5X1K - chain A; structure by X-ray diffraction, 2.15 A resolution.

== Chain A ==
Protein: Vanillate/3-O-methylgallate O-demethylase
Source organism: Sphingobium sp. SYK-6
Reference sequence: G2IQS7 (G2IQS7_9SPHN); residue numbers follow UniProt; this construct covers 1-471
Chain sequence (474 residues; row label = number of the first residue in the row; numbers below 1 keep their minus sign (Gly-2 is residue -2)):
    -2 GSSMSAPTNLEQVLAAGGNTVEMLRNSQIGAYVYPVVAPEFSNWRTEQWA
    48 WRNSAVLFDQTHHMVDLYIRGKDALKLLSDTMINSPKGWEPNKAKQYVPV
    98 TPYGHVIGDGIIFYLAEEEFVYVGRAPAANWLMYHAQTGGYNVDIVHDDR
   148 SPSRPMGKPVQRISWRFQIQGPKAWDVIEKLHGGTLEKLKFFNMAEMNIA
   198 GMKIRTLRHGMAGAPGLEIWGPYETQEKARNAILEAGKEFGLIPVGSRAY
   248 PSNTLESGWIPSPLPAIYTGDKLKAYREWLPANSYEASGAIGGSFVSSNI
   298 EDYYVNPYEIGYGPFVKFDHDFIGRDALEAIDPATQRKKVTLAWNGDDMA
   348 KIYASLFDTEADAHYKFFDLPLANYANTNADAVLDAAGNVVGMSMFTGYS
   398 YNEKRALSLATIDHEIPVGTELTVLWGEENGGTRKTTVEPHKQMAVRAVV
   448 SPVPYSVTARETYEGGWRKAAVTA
Not modelled in the structure: -2 to 2, 460-471
Sequence notes: expression tag (-2 to 0)
Ligand contacts: 3-methoxy-4,5-bis(oxidanyl)benzoic acid (7WR): Tyr29, Tyr31, Gln57, His60, Met61, Arg122, Tyr247, Pro248, Asn250, Thr251, Trp256, Pro258, Phe393
UniProt features mapped onto this chain:
  - binding site (substrate): Tyr31, His60, Arg122, Tyr247 to Asn250
  - binding site ((6S)-5,6,7,8-tetrahydrofolate): Gln57, Gln93, Val120, Gln165, Glu215, Trp256
  - site (Important for activity): His60, Tyr247

== Summary ==
Ligands of chain A: 3-methoxy-4,5-bis(oxidanyl)benzoic acid. Curated annotation (UniProt) lists 7
substrate-binding residues and 6 (6S)-5,6,7,8-tetrahydrofolate-binding residues.
Chain A is Vanillate/3-O-methylgallate O-demethylase (Sphingobium sp. SYK-6); the structure,
Vanillate/3-O-methylgallate O-demethylase, LigM, 3-O-methylgallate complex form, was determined by X-ray
diffraction (same publication as 5X1I, 5X1L, 5X1M and 5X1N).
